6GH6 - chains M and T of the 8 polymer chains in the assembly; structure by electron microscopy, 4.10 A resolution (low resolution: residue-level contacts below are approximate; hydrogen-bond / salt-bridge calls are withheld).

[Chain M]
Molecule: RNA polymerase sigma-54 factor
Organism: Klebsiella pneumoniae
UniProt: A0A0J4U551 (A0A0J4U551_KLEPN); residue numbers follow UniProt; this construct covers 1-258, 294-397, 414-477
Chain sequence (497 residues; row label = number of the first residue in the row; numbers below 1 keep their minus sign (Met-19 is residue -19); X marks 51 residues of unknown identity (built as UNK)):
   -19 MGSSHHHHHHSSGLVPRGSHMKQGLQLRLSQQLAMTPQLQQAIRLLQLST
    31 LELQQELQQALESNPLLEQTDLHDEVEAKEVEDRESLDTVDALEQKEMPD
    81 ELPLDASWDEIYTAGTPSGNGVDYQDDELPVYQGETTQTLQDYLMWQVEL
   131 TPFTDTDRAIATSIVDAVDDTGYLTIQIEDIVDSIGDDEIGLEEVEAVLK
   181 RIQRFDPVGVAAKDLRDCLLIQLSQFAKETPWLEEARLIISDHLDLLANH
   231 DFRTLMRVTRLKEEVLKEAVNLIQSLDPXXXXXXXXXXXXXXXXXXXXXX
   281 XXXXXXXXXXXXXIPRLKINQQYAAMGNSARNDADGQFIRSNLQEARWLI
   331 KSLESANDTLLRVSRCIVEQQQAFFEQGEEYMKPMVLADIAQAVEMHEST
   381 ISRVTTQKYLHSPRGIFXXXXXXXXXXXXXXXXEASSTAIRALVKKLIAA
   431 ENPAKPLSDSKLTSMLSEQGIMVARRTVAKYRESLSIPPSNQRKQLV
Disordered / not traced: -19 to 114, 258, 294-334, 397, 414, 474-477
Differences from the reference sequence: initiating methionine (-19); expression tag (-18 to 0); engineered mutation Ala336 (Arg in A0A0J4U551)
Reported in the primary citation:
  - conformationally variable residues (order/disorder transition): Gln317 to Ile330

[Chain T]
Molecule: nifH promoter template DNA
Sequence (63 nucleotides; each row starts with the number of its first residue; numbers below 1 keep their minus sign (DA-27 is residue -27)):
   -27 ACATGAATGCGCAACAGCATGCGCGCCCAGGGCTGATCGTGCAAAAGTCG
    23 TGCCAGCCGTCTC
Disordered / not traced: -27 to -15, 34-35

[Chain M / chain T interface]
Residue-residue contacts (11; chain M residue first):
  Ala336(M) - DA8(T)
  Ala336(M) - DC10(T)
  Leu340(M) - DC10(T)
  Met376(M) - DT12(T)
  His377(M) - DT12(T)
  Thr380(M) - DT12(T)
  Ala454(M) - DT23(T)
  Arg456(M) - DT23(T)
  Thr457(M) - DG22(T)
  Thr457(M) - DT23(T)
  Tyr461(M) - DG22(T)
Interface residues without a listed pair, chain T (6 interface residues in all): DG13

[Summary]
9 residues of chain M and 6 residues of chain T are in contact. From the paper: conformational variability at
Gln317(M).
Chain M is RNA polymerase sigma-54 factor (Klebsiella pneumoniae) and chain T is nifH promoter template DNA;
the structure, Cryo-EM structure of bacterial RNA polymerase-sigma54 holoenzyme intermediate partially loaded
complex, was determined by electron microscopy, deposited together with 6GFW and 6GH5.
